Entry 9G1V (electron microscopy, 2.70 A resolution); this record covers chains B and R of the 17 polymer chains in the assembly.

[Chain B]
Protein: DNA-directed RNA polymerase I subunit RPA135
From: Saccharomyces cerevisiae
Notes: EC 2.7.7.6
UniProt: P22138 (RPA2_YEAST); numbering as in UniProt (aligned over 1-1203)
Amino-acid sequence (1203 residues; row label = number of the first residue in the row):
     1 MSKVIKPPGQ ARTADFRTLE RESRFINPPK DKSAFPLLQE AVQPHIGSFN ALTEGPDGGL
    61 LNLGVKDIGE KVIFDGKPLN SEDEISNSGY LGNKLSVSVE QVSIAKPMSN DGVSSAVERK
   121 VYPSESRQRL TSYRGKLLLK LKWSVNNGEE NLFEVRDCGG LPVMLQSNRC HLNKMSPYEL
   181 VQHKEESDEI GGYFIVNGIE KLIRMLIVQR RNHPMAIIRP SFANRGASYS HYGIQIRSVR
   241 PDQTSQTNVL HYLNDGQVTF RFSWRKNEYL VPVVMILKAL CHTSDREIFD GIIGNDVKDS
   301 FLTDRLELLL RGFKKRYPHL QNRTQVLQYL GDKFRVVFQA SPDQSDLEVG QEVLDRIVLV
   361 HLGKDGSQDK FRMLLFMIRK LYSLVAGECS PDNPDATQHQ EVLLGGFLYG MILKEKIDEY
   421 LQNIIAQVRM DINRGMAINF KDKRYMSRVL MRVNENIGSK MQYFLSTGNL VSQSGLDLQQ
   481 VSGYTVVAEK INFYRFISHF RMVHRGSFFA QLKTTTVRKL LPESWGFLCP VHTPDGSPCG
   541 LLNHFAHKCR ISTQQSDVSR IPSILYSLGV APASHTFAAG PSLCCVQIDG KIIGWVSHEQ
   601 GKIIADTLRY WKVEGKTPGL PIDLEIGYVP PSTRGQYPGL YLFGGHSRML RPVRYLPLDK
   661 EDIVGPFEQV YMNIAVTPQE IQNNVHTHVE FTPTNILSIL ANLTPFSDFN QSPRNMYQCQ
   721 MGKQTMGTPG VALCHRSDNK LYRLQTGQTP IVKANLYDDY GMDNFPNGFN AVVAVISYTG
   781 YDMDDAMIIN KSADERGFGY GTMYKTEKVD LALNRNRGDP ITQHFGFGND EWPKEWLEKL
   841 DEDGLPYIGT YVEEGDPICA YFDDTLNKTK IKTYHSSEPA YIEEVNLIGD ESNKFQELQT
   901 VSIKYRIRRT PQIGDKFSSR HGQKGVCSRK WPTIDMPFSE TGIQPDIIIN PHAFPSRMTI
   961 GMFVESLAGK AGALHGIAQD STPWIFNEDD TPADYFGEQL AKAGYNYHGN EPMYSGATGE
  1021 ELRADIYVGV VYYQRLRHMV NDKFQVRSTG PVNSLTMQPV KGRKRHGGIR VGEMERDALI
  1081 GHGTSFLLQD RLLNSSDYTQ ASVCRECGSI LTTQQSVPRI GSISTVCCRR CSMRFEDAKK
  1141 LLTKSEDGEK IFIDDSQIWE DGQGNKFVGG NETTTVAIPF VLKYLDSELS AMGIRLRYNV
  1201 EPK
Not modelled in the structure: 1-10, 79-88, 112-115, 1140-1154
Curated features (UniProtKB/Swiss-Prot):
  - zinc finger: Cys1104 to Cys1131 (C4-type)
  - modified residue: Ser2 (N-acetylserine), Ser81 (Phosphoserine), Ser1156 (Phosphoserine)
  - mutagenesis: Cys1104 (C1104A: No effect; when associated with A-1107; A-1128 and A-1131), Cys1107 (C1107A: Lethal. Abolishes recruitment of RPA1 to Pol I. No effect; when associated with A-1104; A-1128 and A-1131), Cys1127 (C1127R: Responsible of suppression of RPA190-5 and RPA190-1 mutations), Cys1128 (C1128A: No effect; when associated with A-1104; A-1107 and A-1131), Cys1131 (C1131A: No effect; when associated with A-1104; A-1107 and A-1128)
Bound ions: Zn2+: Cys1104, Cys1107, Cys1128, Cys1131

[Chain R]
Molecule: 12-nt RNA strand
Sequence (12 nucleotides; row label = number of the first residue in the row):
     1 AUAAAUCGAG AG
Not modelled in the structure: 1-3
Bound ions: Mg2+: G12 (shared with 2 residues of chain A)

[Interface between chain B and chain R]
Residue-residue contacts (14; chain B residue first):
  Ser482(B) with C7(R), sugar contact
  Gly483(B) with G8(R), phosphate contact
  Val486(B) with G8(R), phosphate contact
  Glu489(B) with A9(R), hydrogen bond to the sugar
  Arg495(B) with A9(R), hydrogen bond to the phosphate; G10(R), salt bridge to the phosphate
  Gln720(B) with G10(R), phosphate contact
  Gln724(B) with G10(R), hydrogen bond to the phosphate
  Lys916(B) with A11(R), phosphate contact; G12(R), salt bridge to the phosphate
  Lys924(B) with G12(R), salt bridge to the phosphate
  His1038(B) with G10(R), sugar contact; A11(R), sugar contact
  Arg1065(B) with A4(R), salt bridge to the phosphate
Also at the interface, not in a pair above, chain B (15 interface residues in all): Arg204, Thr467, Ser507, Asn1053

[Overview]
The interface between chain B and chain R involves 15 residues on one side and 7 on the other, with 3 hydrogen
bonds and 4 salt bridges. Among the polar pairs are Glu489(B)-A9(R), Arg495(B)-A9(R) and Gln724(B)-G10(R).
UniProt lists 5 mutagenesis sites on chain B.
Here chain B is DNA-directed RNA polymerase I subunit RPA135 (Saccharomyces cerevisiae) and chain R is a 12-nt
RNA strand. Entry 9G1V (Yeast RNA polymerase I elongation complex stalled by an apurinic site) was determined
by electron microscopy together with 9G1X, 9G23, 9G24, 9G26, 9G27, 9G29, 9G2B and 9G2C from the same study.
